PDB entry 6DR8 | X-ray diffraction, 1.48 A resolution | chain A

== Chain A ==
Protein: Beta-lactamase
Organism: Cronobacter sakazakii
Reference sequence: A0A0F6VWC7 (A0A0F6VWC7_CROSK); residues 44-303 here correspond to UniProt positions 59-318 (UniProt number = residue number + 15)
Chain sequence (260 residues; row label = number of the first residue in the row):
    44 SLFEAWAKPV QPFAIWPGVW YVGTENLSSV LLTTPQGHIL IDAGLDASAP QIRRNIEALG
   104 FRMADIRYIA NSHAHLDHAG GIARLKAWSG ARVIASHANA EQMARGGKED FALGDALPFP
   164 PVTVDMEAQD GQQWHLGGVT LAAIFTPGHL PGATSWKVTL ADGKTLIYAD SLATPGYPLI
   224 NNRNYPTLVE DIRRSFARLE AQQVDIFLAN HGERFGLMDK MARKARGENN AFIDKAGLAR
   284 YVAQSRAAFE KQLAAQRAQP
Unresolved in the structure: 44-51
Differences from the reference sequence: engineered mutation His118 (Arg133 in A0A0F6VWC7), His121 (Gln136 in A0A0F6VWC7), His254 (Lys269 in A0A0F6VWC7)
Metal / ion sites: Zn2+ site 1: His116, His118, His192 (together with phosphate ion); Zn2+ site 2: Asp120, His121, His254 (together with phosphate ion)
Small-molecule neighbours:
  - (2-hydroxyethoxy)acetaldehyde (1KA), molecule 1: Ser139, Ala171, Gln172, Asp173, Ala186, Ile187, Phe188, Thr197
  - (2-hydroxyethoxy)acetaldehyde (1KA), molecule 2: Glu243, Ala244, Gln245, Gln246, Lys278, Ala282

== Summary ==
Bound to chain A: (2-hydroxyethoxy)acetaldehyde. The Zn2+ site 1 is built by His116, His118 and His192.
Asp120, His121 and His254 form the Zn2+ site 2.
Chain A is Beta-lactamase (Cronobacter sakazakii); the structure, Metallo-beta-lactamase from Cronobacter
sakazakii (Enterobacter sakazakii) HARLDQ motif mutant S60/R118H/Q121H/K254H, was determined by X-ray
diffraction, deposited together with 6NC5, 6DQH, 6DN4 and 6DQ2.
